PDB entry 1LQS | X-ray diffraction, 2.70 A resolution | chains L and M of the 4 polymer chains in the assembly

== Chain L (and M) ==
Molecule: Interleukin-10-like protein
Source organism: Human herpesvirus 5
Notes: chain M of this document is another copy of the same molecule, construct and numbering; everything in this record applies to it too
Reference sequence: P17150 (IL10H_HCMVA); the construct has insertions or renumbered stretches relative to UniProt, so the offset changes along the chain: -6 to 13 = UniProt 27-46; 16-38 = UniProt 47-69; 40-52 = UniProt 70-82; 56-112 = UniProt 83-139; 1 more segments
Amino-acid sequence (157 residues; row label = number of the first residue in the row; note: 8 numbers in that range are skipped by the numbering (no residue carries them; nothing is unmodelled there); numbers below 1 keep their minus sign (Ser-6 is residue -6)):
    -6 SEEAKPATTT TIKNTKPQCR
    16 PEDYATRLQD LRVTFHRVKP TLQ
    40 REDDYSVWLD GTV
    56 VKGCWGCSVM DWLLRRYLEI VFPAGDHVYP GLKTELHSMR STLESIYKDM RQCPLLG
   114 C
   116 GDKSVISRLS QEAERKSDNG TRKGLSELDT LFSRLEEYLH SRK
Not modelled in the structure: -6 to 7, 158
Disulfide bonds: Cys12-Cys108, Cys62-Cys114
What the authors report for this chain:
  - self-association interface (contacts with another copy of this molecule); pairs are residue here / residue on that copy: Cys59-Cys59 (disulfide)
  - conformationally variable residues (side-chain flip): Asp42

== Chain L / chain M interface ==
Disulfides between the chains: Cys59(L)-Cys59(M)
Pairs across the interface (141; chain L residue first):
  Pro16(L) with Leu154(M), hydrophobic; His155(M)
  Tyr19(L) with Leu154(M), hydrophobic
  Leu23(L) with Glu151(M)
  Leu26(L) with Phe147(M), hydrophobic
  Arg27(L) with Phe147(M); Ser148(M), hydrogen bond; Glu151(M), salt bridge
  Phe30(L) with Leu140(M); Leu143(M), hydrophobic; Asp144(M)
  Leu37(L) with Leu140(M); Ser141(M)
  Gln38(L) with Ser141(M), hydrogen bond (side chain-backbone); Asp144(M), hydrogen bond
  Glu41(L) with Arg137(M)
  Asp42(L) with Ser141(M), hydrogen bond
  Asp43(L) with Lys138(M), salt bridge
  Ser45(L) with Lys138(M), hydrogen bond (backbone-side chain)
  Val46(L) with Glu142(M)
  Trp47(L) with Arg123(M); Leu124(M), hydrogen bond (side chain-backbone); Glu127(M); Glu142(M), hydrogen bond (backbone-side chain)
  Leu48(L) with Glu142(M), hydrogen bond (backbone-side chain); Thr145(M); Arg149(M), hydrogen bond (backbone-side chain)
  Asp49(L) with Arg123(M), salt bridge; Arg149(M), hydrogen bond (backbone-side chain)
  Gly50(L) with Arg149(M)
  Val52(L) with Val120(M); Leu124(M), hydrophobic
  Val56(L) with Tyr153(M), hydrophobic
  Lys57(L) with Glu152(M), salt bridge
  Cys59(L) with Cys59(M), disulfide; Trp60(M)
  Trp60(L) with Cys59(M); Trp60(M), hydrophobic; Cys62(M), hydrophobic; Cys114(M), hydrophobic; Gly116(M); Asp117(M)
  Cys62(L) with Trp60(M), hydrophobic; Tyr153(M); Arg157(M)
  Ser63(L) with Asp117(M), hydrogen bond
  Val64(L) with Val120(M), hydrophobic
  Met65(L) with Leu150(M), hydrophobic; Tyr153(M), hydrophobic
  Trp67(L) with Ile121(M); Leu124(M), hydrophobic; Ser125(M)
  Tyr72(L) with Gly139(M), hydrogen bond (side chain-backbone); Leu143(M), hydrophobic; Leu146(M), hydrophobic
  Val76(L) with Leu140(M), hydrophobic
  Phe77(L) with Leu143(M), hydrophobic
  Ala79(L) with Thr136(M)
  Gly80(L) with Thr136(M)
  Val83(L) with Thr136(M); Arg137(M)
  Tyr84(L) with Arg137(M)
  Met94(L) with Leu143(M), hydrophobic
  Met105(L) with Leu150(M), hydrophobic; Tyr153(M), hydrophobic
  Leu110(L) with Arg157(M)
  Leu111(L) with Tyr153(M), hydrogen bond (backbone-side chain); Leu154(M), hydrophobic; Arg157(M)
  Gly112(L) with Arg157(M)
  Cys114(L) with Trp60(M), hydrophobic
  Gly116(L) with Trp60(M)
  Asp117(L) with Trp60(M); Ser63(M), hydrogen bond
  Val120(L) with Val64(M), hydrophobic
  Ile121(L) with Ser63(M); Trp67(M)
  Arg123(L) with Asp49(M), salt bridge
  Leu124(L) with Trp47(M), hydrogen bond (backbone-side chain); Val52(M), hydrophobic; Trp67(M), hydrophobic; Leu68(M), hydrophobic
  Ser125(L) with Trp67(M); Arg71(M)
  Glu127(L) with Trp47(M)
  Ala128(L) with Trp47(M); Arg71(M)
  Glu129(L) with Arg71(M), salt bridge
  Lys131(L) with Asp43(M)
  Thr136(L) with Ala79(M)
  Arg137(L) with Glu41(M), salt bridge; Tyr84(M)
  Lys138(L) with Asp43(M), salt bridge; Ser45(M), hydrogen bond (side chain-backbone); Trp47(M)
  Gly139(L) with Tyr72(M), hydrogen bond (backbone-side chain)
  Leu140(L) with Phe30(M); Val76(M), hydrophobic; Gly80(M); Tyr84(M), hydrophobic
  Ser141(L) with Leu37(M); Gln38(M), hydrogen bond (backbone-side chain)
  Glu142(L) with Ser45(M); Val46(M); Trp47(M), hydrogen bond (side chain-backbone); Leu48(M), hydrogen bond (side chain-backbone)
  Leu143(L) with Phe30(M), hydrophobic; Tyr72(M), hydrophobic; Phe77(M), hydrophobic; Met94(M), hydrophobic
  Asp144(L) with Phe30(M); Gln38(M), hydrogen bond
  Thr145(L) with Leu48(M)
  Leu146(L) with Leu48(M), hydrophobic; Tyr72(M), hydrophobic
  Phe147(L) with Leu26(M); Arg27(M); Phe30(M), hydrophobic
  Ser148(L) with Arg27(M), hydrogen bond
  Arg149(L) with Leu48(M), hydrogen bond (side chain-backbone); Asp49(M), hydrogen bond (side chain-backbone); Gly50(M); Val52(M)
  Leu150(L) with Met65(M), hydrophobic; Met105(M), hydrophobic
  Glu151(L) with Leu23(M); Arg27(M), salt bridge
  Glu152(L) with Lys57(M), salt bridge
  Tyr153(L) with Val56(M), hydrophobic; Gly61(M); Cys62(M); Met65(M), hydrophobic; Met105(M), hydrophobic; Leu111(M), hydrogen bond (side chain-backbone)
  Leu154(L) with Pro16(M); Tyr19(M), hydrophobic; Met105(M), hydrophobic
  His155(L) with Pro16(M)
  Arg157(L) with Leu110(M), hydrogen bond (side chain-backbone); Leu111(M); Gly112(M)
Other interface residues (no listed pair), chain L (80 interface residues in all): Lys34, Gly61, Leu68, Leu69, Arg71, Leu91, Leu98, Ile101
Other interface residues (no listed pair), chain M (77 interface residues in all): Lys34, Tyr44, Leu69, Val83, Leu98, Ile101, Ala128

== Summary ==
80 residues of chain L face 77 of chain M across their interface, with 1 disulfide bond, 26 hydrogen bonds and
10 salt bridges. Among the polar pairs are Arg27(L)-Glu151(M), Asp43(L)-Lys138(M) and Asp49(L)-Arg123(M). The
paper reports conformational variability at Asp42(L); a self-association interface involving Cys59(L).
Chain L and chain M are both Interleukin-10-like protein (Human herpesvirus 5); the structure, Crystal
structure of human cytomegalovirus il-10 bound to soluble human il-10R1, was determined by X-ray diffraction.
